7RIY - chains A and I of the 13 polymer chains in the assembly; structure by X-ray diffraction, 3.70 A resolution.

== Chain A ==
Protein: DNA-directed RNA polymerase II subunit RPB1
Organism: Saccharomyces cerevisiae (strain ATCC 204508 / S288c)
Notes: EC 2.7.7.6
Reference sequence: P04050 (RPB1_YEAST); numbering as in UniProt (aligned over 1-1733)
Sequence (1733 residues; numbered 1 to 1733; the number before each row is that of its first residue):
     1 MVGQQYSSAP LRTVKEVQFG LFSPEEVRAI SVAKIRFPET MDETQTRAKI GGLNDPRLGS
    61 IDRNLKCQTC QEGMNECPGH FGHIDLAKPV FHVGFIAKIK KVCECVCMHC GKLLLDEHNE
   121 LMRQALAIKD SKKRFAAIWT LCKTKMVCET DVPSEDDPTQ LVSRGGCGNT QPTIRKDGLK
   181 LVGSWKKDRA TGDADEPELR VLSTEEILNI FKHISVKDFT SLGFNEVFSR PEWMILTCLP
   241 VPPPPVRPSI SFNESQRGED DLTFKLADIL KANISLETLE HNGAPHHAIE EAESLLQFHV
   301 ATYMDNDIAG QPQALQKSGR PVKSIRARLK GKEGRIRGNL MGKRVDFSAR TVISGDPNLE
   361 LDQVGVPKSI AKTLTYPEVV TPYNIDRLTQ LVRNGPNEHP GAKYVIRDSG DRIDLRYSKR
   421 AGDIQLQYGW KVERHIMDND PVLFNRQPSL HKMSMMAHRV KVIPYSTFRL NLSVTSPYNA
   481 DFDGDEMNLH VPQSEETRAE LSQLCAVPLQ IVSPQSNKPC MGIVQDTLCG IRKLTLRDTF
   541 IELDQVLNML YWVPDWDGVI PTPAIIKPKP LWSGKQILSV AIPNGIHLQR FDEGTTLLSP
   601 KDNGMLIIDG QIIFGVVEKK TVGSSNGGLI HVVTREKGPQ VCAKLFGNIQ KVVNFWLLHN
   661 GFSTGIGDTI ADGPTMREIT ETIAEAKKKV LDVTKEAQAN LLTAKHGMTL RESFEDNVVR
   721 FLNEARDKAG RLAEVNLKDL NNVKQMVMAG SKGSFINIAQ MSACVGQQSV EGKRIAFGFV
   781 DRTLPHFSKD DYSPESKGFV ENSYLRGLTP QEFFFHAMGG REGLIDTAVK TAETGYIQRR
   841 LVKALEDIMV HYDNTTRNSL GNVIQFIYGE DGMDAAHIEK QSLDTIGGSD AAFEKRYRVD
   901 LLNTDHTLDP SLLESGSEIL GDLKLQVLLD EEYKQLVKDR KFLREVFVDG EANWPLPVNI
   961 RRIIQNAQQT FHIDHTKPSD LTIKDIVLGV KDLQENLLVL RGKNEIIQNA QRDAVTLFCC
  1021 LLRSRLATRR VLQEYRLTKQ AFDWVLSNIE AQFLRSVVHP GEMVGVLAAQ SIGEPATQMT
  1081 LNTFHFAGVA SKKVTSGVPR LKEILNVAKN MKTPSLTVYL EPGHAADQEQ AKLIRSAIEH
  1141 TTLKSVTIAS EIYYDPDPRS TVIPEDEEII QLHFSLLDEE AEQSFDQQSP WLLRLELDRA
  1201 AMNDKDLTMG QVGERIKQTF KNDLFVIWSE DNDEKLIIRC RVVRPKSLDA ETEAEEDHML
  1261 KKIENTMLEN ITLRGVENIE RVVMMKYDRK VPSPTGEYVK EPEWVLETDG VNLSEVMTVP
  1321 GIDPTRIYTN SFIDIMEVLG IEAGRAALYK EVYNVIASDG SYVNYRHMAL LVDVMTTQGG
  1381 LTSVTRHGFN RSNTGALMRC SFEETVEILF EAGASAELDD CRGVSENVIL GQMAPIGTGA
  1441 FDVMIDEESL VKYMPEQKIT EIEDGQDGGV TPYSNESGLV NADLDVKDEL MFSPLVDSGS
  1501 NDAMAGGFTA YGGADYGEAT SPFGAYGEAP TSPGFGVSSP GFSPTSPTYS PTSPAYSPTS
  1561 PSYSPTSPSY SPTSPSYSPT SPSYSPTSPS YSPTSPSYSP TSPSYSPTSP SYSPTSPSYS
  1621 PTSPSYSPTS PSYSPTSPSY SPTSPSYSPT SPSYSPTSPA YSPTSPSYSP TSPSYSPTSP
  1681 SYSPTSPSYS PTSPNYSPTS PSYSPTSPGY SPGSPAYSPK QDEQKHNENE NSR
Disordered / not traced: 1-2, 154-160, 187-198, 250-256, 1082-1091, 1177-1187, 1244-1256, 1447-1733
UniProt features mapped onto this chain:
  - region: P248 to D260 (Lid loop), N306 to K323 (Rudder loop), P810 to E822 (Bridging helix)
  - binding site (Zn(2+)): C67, C70, C77, H80, C107, C110, C148, C167
  - binding site (Mg(2+)): D481, D483, D485
  - modified residue: T1471 (Phosphothreonine)
  - cross-link (Glycyl lysine isopeptide (Lys-Gly)): K695 (interchain with G-Cter in ubiquitin), K1246 (interchain with G-Cter in ubiquitin), K1350 (interchain with G-Cter in ubiquitin)
  - natural variant: S1653 to P1659 (deletion: In strain: A364A)
  - mutagenesis: K1246 (K1246R: Impairs ubiquitination during transcription stress)
Metal / ion sites: Zn2+ site 1: C67, C70, C77, H80; Zn2+ site 2: C107, C110, C167; Mg2+: D483, D485 (shared with 1 residue of chain R)
Small-molecule neighbours: 5N0 (3-({3-[(3-{[4-({4-[(4-{[4-({(2R)-2-amino-4-[(1-methyl-4-{[1-methyl-4-({1-methyl-4-[(1-methyl-1H-imidazole-2-carbonyl)amino]-1H-imidazole-2-carbonyl}amino)-1H-pyrrole-2-carbonyl]amino}-1H-pyrrole-2-carbonyl)amino]butanoyl}amino)-1-methyl-1H-imidazole-2-carbonyl]amino}-1-methyl-1H-pyrrole-2-carbonyl)amino]-1-methyl-1H-pyrrole-2-carbonyl}amino)-1-methyl-1H-pyrrole-2-carbonyl]amino}propyl)(methyl)amino]propyl}carbamoyl)benzoic acid): R1386, H1387, R1391

== Chain I ==
Protein: DNA-directed RNA polymerase II subunit RPB9
Organism: Saccharomyces cerevisiae (strain ATCC 204508 / S288c)
Reference sequence: P27999 (RPB9_YEAST); residues 1-122 here = UniProt positions 1-122
Sequence (122 residues; numbered 1 to 122; the number before each row is that of its first residue):
     1 MTTFRFCRDC NNMLYPREDK ENNRLLFECR TCSYVEEAGS PLVYRHELIT NIGETAGVVQ
    61 DIGSDPTLPR SDRECPKCHS RENVFFQSQQ RRKDTSMVLF FVCLSCSHIF TSDQKNKRTQ
   121 FS
Disordered / not traced: 1, 120-122
UniProt features mapped onto this chain:
  - zinc finger: C7 to C32 (C4-type), S71 to T111 (TFIIS-type)
  - binding site (Zn(2+)): C7, C10, C29, C32, C75, C78, C103, C106
  - modified residue: S40 (Phosphoserine)
Metal / ion sites: Zn2+ site 1: C7, C10, C29, T31, C32; Zn2+ site 2: C75, C78, C103, C106

== Interface between chain A and chain I ==
Contacting residue pairs - 48 pairs, chain A then chain I:
  A697(A) with M97(I)
  Q698(A) with M97(I); V98(I); L99(I); S112(I), hydrogen bond (backbone-side chain)
  A699(A) with S112(I); Q114(I)
  N700(A) with D113(I), hydrogen bond; K115(I)
  L701(A) with K115(I)
  T709(A) with K93(I)
  R711(A) with Q87(I), hydrogen bond; R92(I); T95(I); M97(I)
  F714(A) with M97(I), hydrophobic
  D781(A) with R91(I), salt bridge
  R782(A) with T67(I)
  S788(A) with T67(I); P69(I)
  K789(A) with T67(I), hydrogen bond (backbone-backbone); L68(I); P69(I)
  D790(A) with Q87(I)
  Y792(A) with Q87(I), hydrogen bond
  T1147(A) with L48(I); I49(I)
  I1148(A) with E47(I); L48(I), hydrogen bond (backbone-backbone); I49(I), hydrogen bond (backbone-backbone)
  A1149(A) with H46(I)
  S1150(A) with R45(I); H46(I), hydrogen bond (backbone-backbone)
  E1151(A) with Y44(I); R45(I), salt bridge
  I1152(A) with L42(I); V43(I), hydrogen bond (backbone-backbone); Y44(I), hydrogen bond (backbone-backbone)
  Y1153(A) with P41(I)
  Y1154(A) with E18(I), hydrogen bond; N23(I); R24(I); L25(I), hydrophobic; P41(I), hydrogen bond (backbone-backbone)
  P1190(A) with E18(I)
  D1257(A) with P16(I)
  K1261(A) with Y44(I)
  L1268(A) with L48(I), hydrophobic
Other interface residues (no listed pair), chain A (31 interface residues in all): K1144, P1156, V1162, W1191, E1264
Other interface residues (no listed pair), chain I (31 interface residues in all): F86, S96

== Overview ==
Chain A and chain I each contribute 31 residues to their interface; the contacts include 12 hydrogen bonds and
2 salt bridges. Polar pairs include D781(A)-R91(I), E1151(A)-R45(I) and Q698(A)-S112(I). Ligands of chain A:
compound 5N0.
Here chain A is DNA-directed RNA polymerase II subunit RPB1 and chain I is DNA-directed RNA polymerase II
subunit RPB9, both from Saccharomyces cerevisiae (strain ATCC 204508 / S288c). Entry 7RIY (RNA polymerase II
elongation complex with hairpin polyamide Py-Im 1, scaffold 2 soaked with UTP) was determined by X-ray
diffraction (same publication as 7RIM, 7RIP, 7RIQ, 7RIW and 7RIX).
